PDB entry 5S51 | X-ray diffraction, 2.40 A resolution | chains B and F of the 6 polymer chains in the assembly

[Chain B]
Molecule: Tubulin beta-2B chain
Source organism: Bos taurus
UniProtKB: Q6B856 (TBB2B_BOVIN); the author numbering skips numbers that UniProt does not, so the offset changes along the chain: 1-42 = UniProt 1-42; 45-360 = UniProt 43-358; 369-455 = UniProt 359-445
Sequence (445 residues; each row starts with the number of its first residue; note: 10 numbers in that range are skipped by the numbering (no residue carries them; nothing is unmodelled there)):
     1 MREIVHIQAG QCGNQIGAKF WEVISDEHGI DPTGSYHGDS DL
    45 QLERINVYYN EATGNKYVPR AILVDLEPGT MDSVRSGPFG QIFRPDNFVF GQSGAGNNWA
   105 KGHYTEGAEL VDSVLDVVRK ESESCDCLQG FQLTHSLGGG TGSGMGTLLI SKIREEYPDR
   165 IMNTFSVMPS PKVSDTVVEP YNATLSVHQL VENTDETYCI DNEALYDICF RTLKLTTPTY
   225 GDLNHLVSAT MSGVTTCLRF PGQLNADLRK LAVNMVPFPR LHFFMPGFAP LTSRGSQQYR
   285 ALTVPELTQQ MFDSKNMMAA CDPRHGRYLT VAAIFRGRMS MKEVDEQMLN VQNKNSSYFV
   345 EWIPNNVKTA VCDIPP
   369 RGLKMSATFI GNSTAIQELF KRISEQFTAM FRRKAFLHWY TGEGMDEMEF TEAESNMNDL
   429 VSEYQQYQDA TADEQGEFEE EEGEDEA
Disordered / not traced: 279-280, 438-455
Swiss-Prot annotation at these positions:
  - motif: Met1 to Ile4 (MREI motif)
  - binding site (GTP): Gln11, Glu71, Ser140, Gly144, Thr145, Gly146, Asn206, Asn228
  - binding site (Mg(2+)): Glu71
  - modified residue: Ser40 (Phosphoserine), Thr57 (Phosphothreonine), Lys60 (N6-acetyllysine), Ser174 (Phosphoserine), Thr287 (Phosphothreonine), Thr292 (Phosphothreonine), Arg320 (Omega-N-methylarginine), Glu448 (5-glutamyl polyglutamate)
  - cross-link (Glycyl lysine isopeptide (Lys-Gly)): Lys60 (interchain with G-Cter in ubiquitin), Lys326 (interchain with G-Cter in ubiquitin)
Bound ions: Mg2+: Gln11 (together with GDP); Ca2+: Glu113 (shared with 1 residue of chain C)
Ligand contacts:
  - GDP (guanosine-5'-diphosphate): Ala9, Gly10, Gln11, Cys12, Gln15, Ile16, Ala99, Asn101, Ser140, Gly142, Gly143, Gly144, Thr145, Gly146, Ser147, Val171, Pro173, Val177, Asp179, Glu183, Asn206, Leu209, Tyr224, Leu227, Asn228
  - 1-(5-methyl-1,3,4-thiadiazol-2-yl)piperidine (RWS), molecule 1: Tyr202, Val238, Cys241, Leu255, Met259, Ala316, Ala317, Ile318, Lys352, Thr353, Ala354, Ile378
  - 1-(5-methyl-1,3,4-thiadiazol-2-yl)piperidine (RWS), molecule 2: Leu248, Ala250, Lys254, Leu255, Asn258, Met259, Thr314, Val315, Ala316, Asn349, Asn350, Lys352

[Chain F]
Molecule: Tubulin-Tyrosine Ligase
Source organism: Gallus gallus
UniProtKB: E1BQ43 (E1BQ43_CHICK); residue numbers follow UniProt; this construct covers 1-378
Sequence (384 residues; each row starts with the number of its first residue):
     1 MYTFVVRDEN SSVYAEVSRL LLATGQWKRL RKDNPRFNLM LGERNRLPFG RLGHEPGLVQ
    61 LVNYYRGADK LCRKASLVKL IKTSPELSES CTWFPESYVI YPTNLKTPVA PAQNGIRHLI
   121 NNTRTDEREV FLAAYNRRRE GREGNVWIAK SSAGAKGEGI LISSEASELL DFIDEQGQVH
   181 VIQKYLEKPL LLEPGHRKFD IRSWVLVDHL YNIYLYREGV LRTSSEPYNS ANFQDKTCHL
   241 TNHCIQKEYS KNYGRYEEGN EMFFEEFNQY LMDALNTTLE NSILLQIKHI IRSCLMCIEP
   301 AISTKHLHYQ SFQLFGFDFM VDEELKVWLI EVNGAPACAQ KLYAELCQGI VDVAISSVFP
   361 LADTGQKTSQ PTSIFIKLHH HHHH
Disordered / not traced: 106-124, 156-158, 363-370, 383-384
Differences from the reference sequence: expression tag (379-384)
Bound ions: Mg2+: Glu331 (together with AMP-PCP)
Ligand contacts: AMP-PCP (ACP; phosphomethylphosphonic acid adenylate ester): Lys74, Ile148, Lys150, Ala155, Gln183, Lys184, Tyr185, Leu186, Lys198, Asp200, Arg202, Arg222, His239, Leu240, Thr241, Asn242, Asp318, Met320, Ile330, Glu331, Asn333

[Interface between chain B and chain F]
Residue-residue contacts - 10 pairs, chain B then chain F:
  Arg311(B) - Arg31(F)
  Leu333(B) - Pro56(F)
  Leu333(B) - Gly57(F)
  Gln336(B) - Arg36(F)  hydrogen bond
  Asn337(B) - Arg36(F)  hydrogen bond
  Asn337(B) - Leu58(F)
  Lys338(B) - Met1(F)
  Ser340(B) - Leu30(F)
  Ser340(B) - Asn34(F)
  Glu345(B) - Arg31(F)  salt bridge
Interface residues without a listed pair, chain B (9 interface residues in all): Ser341, Asn349
Interface residues without a listed pair, chain F (12 interface residues in all): Thr3, Lys28, Pro35, Glu55

[In short]
9 residues of chain B and 12 residues of chain F are in contact, with 2 hydrogen bonds and 1 salt bridge.
Among the polar pairs are Glu345(B)-Arg31(F), Gln336(B)-Arg36(F) and Asn337(B)-Arg36(F). Bound to chain B: GDP
and 1-(5-methyl-1,3,4-thiadiazol-2-yl)piperidine. Bound to chain F: AMP-PCP.
Chain B is Tubulin beta-2B chain (Bos taurus) and chain F is Tubulin-Tyrosine Ligase (Gallus gallus); the
structure, Tubulin-Z1251207602-complex, was determined by X-ray diffraction, deposited together with 5S4L,
5S4M, 5S4N, 5S4O, 5S4P, 5S4Q and 52 further entries.
